PDB entry 5TKV | X-ray diffraction, 2.70 A resolution | chains A and B

== Chain A (and B) ==
Protein: CTP synthase
Source organism: Escherichia coli (strain K12)
Notes: EC 6.3.4.2; chain B of this document is another copy of the same molecule, construct and numbering; everything in this record applies to it too
Reference sequence: P0A7E5 (PYRG_ECOLI); residues 1-545 here = UniProt positions 1-545
Sequence (565 residues; each row starts with the number of its first residue; numbers below 1 keep their minus sign (Met-19 is residue -19)):
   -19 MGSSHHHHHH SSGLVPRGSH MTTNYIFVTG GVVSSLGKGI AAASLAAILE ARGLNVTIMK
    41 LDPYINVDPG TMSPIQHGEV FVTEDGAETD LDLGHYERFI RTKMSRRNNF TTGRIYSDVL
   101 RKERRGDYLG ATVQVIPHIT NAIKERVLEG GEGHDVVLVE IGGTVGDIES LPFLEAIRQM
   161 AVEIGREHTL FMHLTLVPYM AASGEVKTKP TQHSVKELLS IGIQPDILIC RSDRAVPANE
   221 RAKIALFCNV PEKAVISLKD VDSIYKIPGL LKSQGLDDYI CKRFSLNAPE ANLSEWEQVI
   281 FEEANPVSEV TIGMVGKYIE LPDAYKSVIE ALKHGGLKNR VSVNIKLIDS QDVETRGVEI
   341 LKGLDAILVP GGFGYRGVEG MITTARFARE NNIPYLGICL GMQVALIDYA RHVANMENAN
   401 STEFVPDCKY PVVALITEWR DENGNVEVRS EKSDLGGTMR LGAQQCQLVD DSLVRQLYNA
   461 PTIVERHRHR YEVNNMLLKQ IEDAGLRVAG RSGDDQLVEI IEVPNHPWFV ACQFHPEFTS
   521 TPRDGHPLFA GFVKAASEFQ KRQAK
Disordered / not traced: -19 to 0, 428-438, 544-545 (chain B: -19 to 0, 429-437, 545)
Differences from the reference sequence: initiating methionine (-19); expression tag (-18 to 0); conflict Ala268 (Cys in P0A7E5)
UniProt features mapped onto this chain:
  - active site: Cys379 (Nucleophile), His515, Glu517
  - binding site (CTP): Ser14, Asp147 to Glu149, Lys187 to Gln192, Lys223
  - binding site (UTP): Ser14, Lys187 to Gln192, Lys223
  - binding site (ATP): Ser15 to Ile20, Asp72, Lys239 to Val241
  - binding site (Mg(2+)): Asp72, Glu140
  - binding site (L-glutamine): Gly352, Leu380 to Gln383, Glu403, Arg470
  - mutagenesis: Val349 (V349S: 30% increase in both glutamine-dependent and ammonia-dependent activities), Gly352 (G352P: Loss of glutamine-dependent activity, but no change in ammonia-dependent activity), Cys379 (C379A/S: Loss of glutamine-dependent activity, but no change in ammonia-dependent activity)
Residues lining bound ligands:
  - CTP (cytidine-5'-triphosphate), molecule 1: Ser14, Gln114, Val115, Ile116, Thr144, Asp147, Ile148, Glu149
  - CTP, molecule 2: Val186, Lys187, Thr188, Lys189, Gln192, Lys223, Phe227
  - glutamine (GLN): Gly351, Gly352, Phe353, Cys379, Leu380, Gln383, Glu403, Arg468, His469, Arg470, Tyr471, His515
Reported in the primary citation:
  - conformationally variable residues (helix shift): Ala218 to Cys228
  - binding site for CTP: Phe227

== Interface between chain A and chain B ==
Contacting residue pairs (25; chain A residue first):
  Val12(A) with Lys189(B); Pro190(B)
  Val13(A) with Met180(B), hydrophobic; Lys187(B); Pro190(B)
  Ser14(A) with Lys187(B), hydrogen bond
  Ser15(A) with Met180(B); Ser183(B)
  Val145(A) with His193(B)
  Gly146(A) with His193(B)
  Asp147(A) with Lys189(B), salt bridge; His193(B), salt bridge
  Pro178(A) with Leu176(B), hydrophobic
  Met180(A) with Val13(B), hydrophobic; Ser15(B)
  Ser183(A) with Ser15(B)
  Lys187(A) with Val13(B); Ser14(B), hydrogen bond
  Lys189(A) with Val12(B); Asp147(B), salt bridge
  Pro190(A) with Val12(B); Val13(B), hydrophobic
  His193(A) with Val145(B); Gly146(B); Asp147(B), salt bridge
Other interface residues (no listed pair), chain A (18 interface residues in all): Leu16, Leu176, Ala182, Glu185
Other interface residues (no listed pair), chain B (20 interface residues in all): Leu16, Thr144, Pro178, Ala182, Glu185, Gln192

== In short ==
Chain A and chain B form an interface of 18 and 20 residues respectively; the contacts include 2 hydrogen
bonds and 4 salt bridges. Polar pairs include Asp147(A)-Lys189(B), Asp147(A)-His193(B) and Ser14(A)-Lys187(B).
Bound to chain A: glutamine and CTP. From the paper: a binding site for CTP at Phe227(A); conformational
variability at Ala218(A).
Chain A and chain B are both CTP synthase (Escherichia coli (strain K12)); the structure, X-ray crystal
structure of the "closed" conformation of ctp-inhibited E. coli cytidine triphosphate (ctp) synthetase, was
determined by X-ray diffraction (same publication as 5U03, 5U05, 5U3C and 5U6R).
